PDB entry 5IOS | X-ray diffraction, 1.90 A resolution | chains A and D of the 4 polymer chains in the assembly

[Chain A (and D)]
Name: Thymidylate synthase ThyX
From: Thermotoga maritima (strain ATCC 43589 / MSB8 / DSM 3109 / JCM 10099)
Notes: EC 2.1.1.148; chain D of this document is another copy of the same molecule, construct and numbering; everything in this record applies to it too
UniProt: Q9WYT0 (THYX_THEMA); residues 1-220 here = UniProt positions 1-220
Sequence (232 residues; numbered -11 to 220; the number before each row is that of its first residue; numbers below 1 keep their minus sign (Met-11 is residue -11)):
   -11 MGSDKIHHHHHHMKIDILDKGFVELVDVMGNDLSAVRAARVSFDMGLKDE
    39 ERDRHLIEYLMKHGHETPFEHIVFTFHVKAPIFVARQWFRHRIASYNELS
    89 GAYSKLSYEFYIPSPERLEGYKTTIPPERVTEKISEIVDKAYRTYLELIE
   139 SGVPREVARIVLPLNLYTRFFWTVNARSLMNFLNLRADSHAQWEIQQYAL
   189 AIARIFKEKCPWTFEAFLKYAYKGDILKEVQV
Not modelled in the structure: -11 to -1, 32-34, 217-220 (chain D: -11 to 0, 34, 219-220)
Sequence notes: initiating methionine (-11); expression tag (-10 to 0); engineered mutation Ala90 (Arg in Q9WYT0)
Ligand contacts:
  - FAD (flavin-adenine dinucleotide), molecule 1: Ser30, Thr55, Glu58, Ile81, Asn163, Arg165, Ser166
  - FAD, molecule 2: Arg78, His79, Arg80, Ile81, Ser166, Asn169, Leu173, Arg174, His178, Ala179
  - FAD, molecule 3: Ala82, Ser83, Tyr84, Asn85, Glu86, Ser88, Tyr91
  - 2'-deoxyuridine 5'-monophosphate (UMP), molecule 1: Arg74, Gln75, Arg78, Arg174, Gln180
  - 2'-deoxyuridine 5'-monophosphate (UMP), molecule 2: Phe77, Glu86, Leu87, Ser88, Gly89, Ala90, Tyr91, Arg147
Curated features (UniProtKB/Swiss-Prot):
  - motif: Arg78 to Ser88 (ThyX motif)
  - active site: Arg174 (Involved in ionization of N3 of dUMP, leading to its activation)
  - binding site (FAD): Thr55, Arg78 to Ile81, Glu86, Asn163 to Arg165, Asn169
  - binding site (dUMP): Gln75 to Arg78, Arg147, Arg174
  - mutagenesis: His53 (H53A: Shows 1.39% of wild-type activity), Ser88 (S88A/C: Still catalytically active although shows a large decrease in activity), Glu144 (E144A: Shows 0.113% of wild-type activity; E144R: Shows 0.016% of wild-type activity), Arg174 (R174A: Still catalytically active although only shows 0.0008% of wild-type activity. Binds dUMP 7300-fold weaker than wild-type; R174K: Loss of catalytic activity)
What the authors report for this chain:
  - mutagenesis - R90A (670-fold): decreased binding to 2'-deoxyuridine 5'-monophosphate
  - mutagenesis - R90A (8-fold): decreased catalytic activity on dUMP and CH2THF (citing earlier work)
  - binding site for 2'-deoxyuridine 5'-monophosphate: Gln75, Ser88, Arg147, Arg174
  - catalytic residues: Arg174

[Interface between chain A and chain D]
Pairs across the interface - 53 pairs, chain A then chain D:
  Val14(A) with Arg25(D)
  Asp15(A) with Met17(D); Gly18(D), hydrogen bond (side chain-backbone)
  Val16(A) with Met17(D), hydrophobic
  Met17(A) with Asp15(D); Val16(D); Met17(D), hydrophobic; Val61(D); Thr63(D)
  Gly18(A) with Asp15(D)
  Ala26(A) with Asn85(D)
  Val29(A) with Leu87(D); Arg157(D); Phe159(D), hydrophobic
  Ser30(A) with Glu86(D); Leu87(D); Ser88(D), hydrogen bond (backbone-backbone); Ser92(D)
  Phe31(A) with Leu87(D); Tyr91(D), hydrophobic; Ser92(D)
  Thr55(A) with Asn85(D), hydrogen bond
  Pro56(A) with Asn85(D)
  Glu58(A) with Ser83(D), hydrogen bond
  His59(A) with Ser83(D); Asn85(D), hydrogen bond; Phe159(D); Thr161(D), hydrogen bond
  Val61(A) with Met17(D), hydrophobic
  Thr63(A) with Met17(D)
  Ser83(A) with Glu58(D), hydrogen bond; His59(D)
  Asn85(A) with Ala26(D); Val29(D); Thr55(D), hydrogen bond; Pro56(D); His59(D), hydrogen bond
  Glu86(A) with Val29(D); Ser30(D)
  Leu87(A) with Val29(D); Ser30(D); Asp32(D)
  Ser88(A) with Ser30(D), hydrogen bond (backbone-backbone)
  Tyr91(A) with Phe31(D), hydrophobic
  Ser92(A) with Ser30(D)
  Arg157(A) with Val29(D); Asp32(D), salt bridge
  Phe159(A) with Arg25(D); Ala26(D), hydrophobic; Val29(D), hydrophobic; His59(D)
  Thr161(A) with Met17(D); His59(D), hydrogen bond
Also at the interface, not in a pair above, chain A (32 interface residues in all): Arg25, Phe62, Ala82, Tyr84, Ser95, Trp160, Asn163
Also at the interface, not in a pair above, chain D (32 interface residues in all): Val14, Met33, Phe62, Ala82, Tyr84, Asn163

[Overview]
The chain A/chain D interface involves 32 residues from each chain; the contacts include 11 hydrogen bonds and
1 salt bridge. Polar pairs include Arg157(A)-Asp32(D), Asp15(A)-Gly18(D) and Thr55(A)-Asn85(D). Chain A binds
3 copies of flavin-adenine dinucleotide and 2'-deoxyuridine 5'-monophosphate. The paper reports the catalytic
residue Arg174(A); R90A of chain A reduces binding to 2'-deoxyuridine 5'-monophosphate.
Chain A and chain D are both Thymidylate synthase ThyX (Thermotoga maritima (strain ATCC 43589 / MSB8 / DSM
3109 / JCM 10099)); the structure, Flavin-dependent thymidylate synthase R90A variant in complex with FAD and
deoxyuridine monophosphate, was determined by X-ray diffraction together with 5IOQ, 5IOR and 5IOT from the
same study.
